8W91 - chain b; structure by X-ray diffraction, 2.12 A resolution.

# Chain b
Protein: Ferritin
Organism: Azumapecten farreri
UniProtKB: A0A173CSP7 (A0A173CSP7_9BIVA); residues 0-170 here correspond to UniProt positions 1-171 (UniProt number = residue number + 1)
Chain sequence (171 residues; numbered 0 to 170; the number before each row is that of its first residue; numbering starts at 0):
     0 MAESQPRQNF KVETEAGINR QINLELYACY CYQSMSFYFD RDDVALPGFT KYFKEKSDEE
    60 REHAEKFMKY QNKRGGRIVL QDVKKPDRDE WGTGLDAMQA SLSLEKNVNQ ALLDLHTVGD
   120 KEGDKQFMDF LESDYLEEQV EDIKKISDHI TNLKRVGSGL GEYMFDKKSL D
Not modelled in the structure: 0-1
Differences from the reference sequence: engineered mutation Lys10 (His11 in A0A173CSP7), Glu121 (His122 in A0A173CSP7)
Ion coordination: Fe ion site 1: Glu24, Glu59, His62; Fe ion site 2: Glu59, Glu104, Asp141; Fe ion site 3 near Glu131 (its only coordinating residue here)

# Summary
Glu24, Glu59 and His62 coordinate Fe ion site 1. Glu59, Glu104 and Asp141 coordinate Fe ion site 2.
Chain b is Ferritin (Azumapecten farreri); the structure, Azumapecten Farreri homopolymeric ferritin mutant -
H2KE exposed to H2O2 for 3 min, was determined by X-ray diffraction (same publication as 8W92, 8W93, 8W94,
8W95 and 8WB3).
